2FRP - chains F and G of the 7 polymer chains in the assembly; structure by X-ray diffraction, 7.50 A resolution (low resolution: residue-level contacts below are approximate; hydrogen-bond / salt-bridge calls are withheld).

== Chain F (and G) ==
Molecule: Major capsid protein
From: Enterobacteria phage HK97
Notes: chain G of this document is another copy of the same molecule, construct and numbering; everything in this record applies to it too
Reference sequence: P49861 (COAT_BPHK7); numbering as in UniProt (aligned over 104-385)
Amino-acid sequence (282 residues; numbered 104 to 385; the number before each row is that of its first residue):
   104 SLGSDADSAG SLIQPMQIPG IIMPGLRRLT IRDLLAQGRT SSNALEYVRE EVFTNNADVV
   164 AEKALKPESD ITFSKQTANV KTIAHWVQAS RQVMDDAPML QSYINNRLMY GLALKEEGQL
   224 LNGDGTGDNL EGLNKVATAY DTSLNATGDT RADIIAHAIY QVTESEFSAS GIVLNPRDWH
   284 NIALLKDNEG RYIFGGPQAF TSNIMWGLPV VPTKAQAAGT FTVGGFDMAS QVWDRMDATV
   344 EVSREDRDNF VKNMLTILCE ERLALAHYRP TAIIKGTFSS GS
Disordered / not traced: 104-127, 384-385 (chain G: 104-127, 159-171, 384-385)
Swiss-Prot annotation at these positions:
  - cross-link: Lys169 (Isoaspartyl lysine isopeptide (Lys-Asn) (interchain with N-356)), Asn356 (Isoaspartyl lysine isopeptide (Asn-Lys) (interchain with K-169))
  - mutagenesis: Lys169 (K169Y: Loss of ability to form cross-links between subunits), Asn356 (N356D: Loss of cleavage and cross-linking), Cys362 (C362S: No loss in the ability to form cross-links)
What the authors report for this chain:
  - conformationally variable residues (order/disorder transition): Asn159 to Glu171

== Chain F / chain G interface ==
Pairs across the interface - 18 pairs, chain F then chain G:
  Arg194(F) - Glu363(G)
  Gln195(F) - Arg365(G)
  Asp199(F) - Asn146(G)
  Asp199(F) - Arg338(G)
  Asp199(F) - Arg365(G)
  Arg347(F) - Glu344(G)
  Glu348(F) - Ser346(G)
  Glu348(F) - Glu348(G)
  Arg350(F) - Asp349(G)
  Arg350(F) - Arg350(G)
  Phe353(F) - Glu344(G)
  Phe353(F) - Ser346(G)
  Phe353(F) - Asp349(G)
  Phe353(F) - Thr359(G)
  Phe353(F) - Leu361(G)
  Val354(F) - Trp189(G)
  Val354(F) - Arg350(G)
  Asn356(F) - Glu363(G)
Other interface residues (no listed pair), chain F (10 interface residues in all): Asp351
Other interface residues (no listed pair), chain G (17 interface residues in all): Ser145, Val183, Thr185, Asp231, Val345

== Overview ==
10 residues of chain F face 17 of chain G across their interface. From UniProt: 3 mutagenesis sites on chain
F. From the paper: conformational variability at Asn159(F).
Chain F and chain G are both Major capsid protein (Enterobacteria phage HK97); the structure, Bacteriophage
HK97 Expansion Intermediate IV, was determined by X-ray diffraction, deposited together with 2FS3, 2FSY, 2FT1
and 2FTE.
